Entry 3G4X (X-ray diffraction, 2.01 A resolution); this record covers chains A and B of the 3 polymer chains in the assembly.

[Chain A (and B)]
Name: Superoxide dismutase [Ni]
From: Streptomyces coelicolor
Notes: EC 1.15.1.1; fragment: NiSOD to 131); chain B of this document is another copy of the same molecule, construct and numbering; everything in this record applies to it too
UniProt: P80735 (SODN_STRCO); residues 1-117 here correspond to UniProt positions 15-131 (UniProt number = residue number + 14)
Amino-acid sequence (117 residues; each row starts with the number of its first residue):
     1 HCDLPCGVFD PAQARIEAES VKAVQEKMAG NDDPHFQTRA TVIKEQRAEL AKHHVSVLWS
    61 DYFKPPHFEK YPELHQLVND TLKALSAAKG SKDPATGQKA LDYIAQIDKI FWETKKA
Construct notes: engineered mutation Phe9 (Tyr23 in P80735)
Metal / ion sites: Ni2+: His1, Cys2
Curated features (UniProtKB/Swiss-Prot):
  - binding site (Ni(2+)): His1, Cys2, Cys6
Reported in the primary citation:
  - binding site for chloride ion: Asp3, Cys6
  - mutagenesis - Y9F, Y9F/Y62F (35% of WT): decreased catalytic activity
  - mutagenesis - Y9F (Tm 86.3 degC): unchanged stability
  - mutagenesis - Y9F: decreased binding to Ni2+
  - Ni2+ coordination: His1, Cys2, Cys6
  - mutagenesis - Y62F: unchanged catalytic activity

[Chain A / chain B interface]
Contacting residue pairs (14; chain A residue first):
  Thr38(A) - Thr38(B)
  Thr41(A) - His35(B)  hydrogen bond
  Thr41(A) - Thr38(B)
  Thr41(A) - Arg39(B)
  Val42(A) - Val42(B)  hydrophobic
  Lys44(A) - His35(B)  hydrogen bond
  Glu45(A) - Arg39(B)  salt bridge
  Glu45(A) - Ile43(B)
  Lys89(A) - His35(B)
  Lys89(A) - Arg39(B)  hydrogen bond (backbone-side chain)
  Gly90(A) - His35(B)
  Gly90(A) - Arg39(B)
  Ser91(A) - His35(B)
  Lys92(A) - His35(B)
Other interface residues (no listed pair), chain A (10 interface residues in all): Met28

[Summary]
10 residues of chain A and 5 residues of chain B are in contact, with 3 hydrogen bonds and 1 salt bridge.
Polar contacts include Glu45(A)-Arg39(B), Thr41(A)-His35(B) and Lys44(A)-His35(B). The paper reports a binding
site for chloride ion at Asp3(A) and Cys6(A); Y9F and Y9F/Y62F of chain A reduce catalytic activity.
Both chains are Superoxide dismutase [Ni] (Streptomyces coelicolor). Entry 3G4X (Crystal Structure of NiSOD
Y9F mutant) was determined by X-ray diffraction, deposited together with 3G4Z and 3G50.
